6UTW - chains FFF and 111 of the 9 polymer chains in the assembly; structure by X-ray diffraction, 3.85 A resolution.

[Chain FFF]
Name: RNA polymerase sigma factor RpoS
Organism: Escherichia coli (strain K12)
UniProt: P13445 (RPOS_ECOLI); residues 1-328 here = UniProt positions 1-328
Amino-acid sequence (336 residues; each row starts with the number of its first residue):
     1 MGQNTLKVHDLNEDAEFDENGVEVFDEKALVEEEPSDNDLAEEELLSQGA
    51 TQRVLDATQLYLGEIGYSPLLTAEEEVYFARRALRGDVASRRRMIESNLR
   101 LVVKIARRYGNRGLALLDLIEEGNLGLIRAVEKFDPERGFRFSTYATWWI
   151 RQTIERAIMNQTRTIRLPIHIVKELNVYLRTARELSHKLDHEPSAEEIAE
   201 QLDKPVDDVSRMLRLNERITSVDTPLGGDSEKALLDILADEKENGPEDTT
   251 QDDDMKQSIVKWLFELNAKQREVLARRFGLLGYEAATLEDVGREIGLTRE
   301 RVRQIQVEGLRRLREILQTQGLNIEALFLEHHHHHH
Disordered / not traced: 1-52, 330-336
Differences from the reference sequence: conflict Gly-2 (Ser in P13445), Glu-33 (Gln in P13445); expression tag (329-336)
UniProt features mapped onto this chain:
  - DNA-binding region: Leu-288 to Val-307 (H-T-H motif)
  - region: Asp-56 to Ala-89 (Sigma-70 factor domain-1)
  - motif: Asp-118 to Glu-121 (Interaction with polymerase core subunit RpoC)
  - mutagenesis: Lys-173 (K173E: Eliminates RpoS proteolysis. Lack of interaction with RssB), Glu-174 (E174T: 2-fold increase in RpoS half-life. Does not affect interaction with RssB), Val-177 (V177K: 3-fold increase in RpoS half-life), Tyr-178 (Y178L: Does not affect RpoS half-life)

[Chain 111]
Molecule: Synthetic DNA 50-MER (promoter non-template strand)
Sequence (50 nucleotides; numbered 10 to 59; the number before each row is that of its first residue):
    10 ACCTTGACATCCCACCTCACGTATGCTATAATGTGTGCAGTCTGACGCGG
Disordered / not traced: 10-26

[Interface between chain FFF and chain 111]
Residue-residue contacts - 47 pairs, chain FFF then chain 111:
  Gln-59(FFF) with DT43(111), base contact
  Leu-62(FFF) with DG42(111), base contact; DT43(111), base contact
  Gly-63(FFF) with DG42(111), base contact
  Gly-66(FFF) with DG42(111), base contact
  Tyr-67(FFF) with DG42(111), base contact
  Leu-70(FFF) with DT41(111), base contact
  Glu-76(FFF) with DT41(111), base contact
  Ser-97(FFF) with DT41(111), base contact
  Asn-98(FFF) with DT41(111), hydrogen bond to the base
  Arg-100(FFF) with DT41(111), sugar contact; DG42(111), base contact
  Leu-101(FFF) with DT41(111), hydrogen bond to the sugar
  Val-103(FFF) with DT43(111), sugar contact
  Arg-107(FFF) with DT43(111), salt bridge to the phosphate
  Asn-111(FFF) with DG46(111), hydrogen bond to the phosphate
  Arg-129(FFF) with DG34(111), salt bridge to the phosphate; DC35(111), salt bridge to the phosphate
  Lys-133(FFF) with DC35(111), phosphate contact; DA37(111), base contact
  Asp-135(FFF) with DA37(111), hydrogen bond to the base
  Arg-138(FFF) with DA37(111), hydrogen bond to the base
  Phe-140(FFF) with DA37(111), base contact; DA39(111), phosphate contact
  Arg-141(FFF) with DA39(111), hydrogen bond to the phosphate; DA40(111), salt bridge to the phosphate; DT41(111), base contact
  Ser-143(FFF) with DA39(111), sugar contact; DA40(111), hydrogen bond to the phosphate; DT41(111), base contact
  Thr-144(FFF) with DT38(111), phosphate contact; DA39(111), hydrogen bond to the phosphate; DA40(111), base contact
  Tyr-145(FFF) with DT36(111), hydrogen bond to the phosphate; DA37(111), base contact
  Thr-147(FFF) with DA40(111), hydrogen bond to the base
  Trp-148(FFF) with DT36(111), base contact; DA37(111), sugar contact
  Trp-149(FFF) with DC35(111), phosphate contact; DT36(111), hydrogen bond to the phosphate
  Gln-152(FFF) with DC35(111), hydrogen bond to the base; DT36(111), base contact
  Arg-156(FFF) with DT33(111), salt bridge to the phosphate
  Arg-166(FFF) with DA32(111), salt bridge to the phosphate
  Pro-168(FFF) with DA32(111), phosphate contact
  His-170(FFF) with DT31(111), base contact; DA32(111), hydrogen bond to the base
Other interface residues (no listed pair), chain FFF (39 interface residues in all): Thr-58, Ile-65, Leu-99, Lys-104, Leu-116, Phe-134, Arg-151, Ile-169
Other interface residues (no listed pair), chain 111 (15 interface residues in all): DG44

[Summary]
39 residues of chain FFF and 15 residues of chain 111 are in contact; the contacts include 13 hydrogen bonds
and 6 salt bridges. Among the polar pairs are Asn-98(FFF)/DT41(111), Asp-135(FFF)/DA37(111) and
Arg-138(FFF)/DA37(111). Curated annotation (UniProt) lists 4 mutagenesis sites on chain FFF.
Here chain FFF is RNA polymerase sigma factor RpoS (Escherichia coli (strain K12)) and chain 111 is Synthetic
DNA 50-MER (promoter non-template strand). Entry 6UTW (E. coli sigma-S transcription initiation complex with a
4-nt RNA ("Fresh" crystal)) was determined by X-ray diffraction (same publication as 6UTV, 6UTX, 6UTY, 6UTZ,
6UU0, 6UU1 and 11 further entries).
